Entry 6W7N (electron microscopy, 3.40 A resolution); this record covers chains A and L of the 15 polymer chains in the assembly.

# Chain A
Molecule: 16S rRNA
From: Escherichia coli (strain K12)
Sequence (1542 nucleotides; each row starts with the number of its first residue):
     1 AAAUUGAAGA GUUUGAUCAU GGCUCAGAUU GAACGCUGGC GGCAGGCCUA ACACAUGCAA
    61 GUCGAACGGU AACAGGAAGA AGCUUGCUUC UUUGCUGACG AGUGGCGGAC GGGUGAGUAA
   121 UGUCUGGGAA ACUGCCUGAU GGAGGGGGAU AACUACUGGA AACGGUAGCU AAUACCGCAU
   181 AACGUCGCAA GACCAAAGAG GGGGACCUUC GGGCCUCUUG CCAUCGGAUG UGCCCAGAUG
   241 GGAUUAGCUA GUAGGUGGGG UAACGGCUCA CCUAGGCGAC GAUCCCUAGC UGGUCUGAGA
   301 GGAUGACCAG CCACACUGGA ACUGAGACAC GGUCCAGACU CCUACGGGAG GCAGCAGUGG
   361 GGAAUAUUGC ACAAUGGGCG CAAGCCUGAU GCAGCCAUGC CGCGUGUAUG AAGAAGGCCU
   421 UCGGGUUGUA AAGUACUUUC AGCGGGGAGG AAGGGAGUAA AGUUAAUACC UUUGCUCAUU
   481 GACGUUACCC GCAGAAGAAG CACCGGCUAA CUCCGUGCCA GCAGCCGCGG UAAUACGGAG
   541 GGUGCAAGCG UUAAUCGGAA UUACUGGGCG UAAAGCGCAC GCAGGCGGUU UGUUAAGUCA
   601 GAUGUGAAAU CCCCGGGCUC AACCUGGGAA CUGCAUCUGA UACUGGCAAG CUUGAGUCUC
   661 GUAGAGGGGG GUAGAAUUCC AGGUGUAGCG GUGAAAUGCG UAGAGAUCUG GAGGAAUACC
   721 GGUGGCGAAG GCGGCCCCCU GGACGAAGAC UGACGCUCAG GUGCGAAAGC GUGGGGAGCA
   781 AACAGGAUUA GAUACCCUGG UAGUCCACGC CGUAAACGAU GUCGACUUGG AGGUUGUGCC
   841 CUUGAGGCGU GGCUUCCGGA GCUAACGCGU UAAGUCGACC GCCUGGGGAG UACGGCCGCA
   901 AGGUUAAAAC UCAAAUGAAU UGACGGGGGC CCGCACAAGC GGUGGAGCAU GUGGUUUAAU
   961 UCGAUGCAAC GCGAAGAACC UUACCUGGUC UUGACAUCCA CGGAAGUUUU CAGAGAUGAG
  1021 AAUGUGCCUU CGGGAACCGU GAGACAGGUG CUGCAUGGCU GUCGUCAGCU CGUGUUGUGA
  1081 AAUGUUGGGU UAAGUCCCGC AACGAGCGCA ACCCUUAUCC UUUGUUGCCA GCGGUCCGGC
  1141 CGGGAACUCA AAGGAGACUG CCAGUGAUAA ACUGGAGGAA GGUGGGGAUG ACGUCAAGUC
  1201 AUCAUGGCCC UUACGACCAG GGCUACACAC GUGCUACAAU GGCGCAUACA AAGAGAAGCG
  1261 ACCUCGCGAG AGCAAGCGGA CCUCAUAAAG UGCGUCGUAG UCCGGAUUGG AGUCUGCAAC
  1321 UCGACUCCAU GAAGUCGGAA UCGCUAGUAA UCGUGGAUCA GAAUGCCACG GUGAAUACGU
  1381 UCCCGGGCCU UGUACACACC GCCCGUCACA CCAUGGGAGU GGGUUGCAAA AGAAGUAGGU
  1441 AGCUUAACCU UCGGGAGGGC GCUUACCACU UUGUGAUUCA UGACUGGGGU GAAGUCGUAA
  1501 CAAGGUAACC GUAGGGGAAC CUGCGGUUGG AUCACCUCCU UA
Not modelled in the structure: 680-710, 783-799, 1397-1506, 1531-1542

# Chain L
Molecule: 30S ribosomal protein S12
From: Escherichia coli (strain K12)
Reference sequence: P0A7S3 (RS12_ECOLI); residues 0-123 here correspond to UniProt positions 1-124 (UniProt number = residue number + 1)
Sequence (124 residues; row label = number of the first residue in the row; numbering starts at 0):
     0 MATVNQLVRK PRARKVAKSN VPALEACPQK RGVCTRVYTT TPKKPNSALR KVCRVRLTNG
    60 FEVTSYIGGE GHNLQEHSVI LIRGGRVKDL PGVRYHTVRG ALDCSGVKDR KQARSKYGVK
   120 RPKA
Not modelled in the structure: 0, 122-123
Curated features (UniProtKB/Swiss-Prot):
  - modified residue: Asp88 (3-methylthioaspartic acid), Lys107 (N6-acetyllysine)

# Chain A / chain L interface
Residue-residue contacts (96):
  A33(A) with Gln28(L), hydrogen bond to the sugar
  C34(A) with Gln28(L), hydrogen bond to the sugar
  G35(A) with Gly99(L), phosphate contact; Ser114(L), hydrogen bond to the sugar; Tyr116(L), hydrogen bond to the sugar
  C36(A) with Arg113(L), hydrogen bond to the sugar; Ser114(L), sugar contact; Val118(L), sugar contact; Lys119(L), salt bridge to the phosphate; Arg120(L), phosphate contact
  U37(A) with Arg120(L), phosphate contact
  G302(A) with Arg13(L), salt bridge to the phosphate
  G362(A) with Arg30(L), salt bridge to the phosphate; Thr57(L), phosphate contact
  A363(A) with Ala25(L), base contact; Cys26(L), hydrogen bond to the base; Pro27(L), base contact; Gln28(L), base contact; Lys29(L), phosphate contact; Arg30(L), salt bridge to the phosphate; Thr57(L), phosphate contact
  G500(A) with Arg120(L), salt bridge to the phosphate
  C501(A) with Arg113(L), salt bridge to the phosphate; Ser114(L), hydrogen bond to the phosphate
  A502(A) with Ala112(L), phosphate contact; Arg113(L), hydrogen bond to the phosphate; Ser114(L), hydrogen bond to the phosphate; Lys115(L), hydrogen bond to the phosphate
  C503(A) with Ala112(L), phosphate contact; Lys115(L), salt bridge to the phosphate
  C518(A) with Ser46(L), phosphate contact
  C519(A) with Ser46(L), phosphate contact
  A520(A) with Ser46(L), phosphate contact; Ala47(L), phosphate contact; Glu69(L), sugar contact
  G521(A) with Ser46(L), base contact; Gly68(L), phosphate contact; Gly70(L), phosphate contact
  C522(A) with Tyr65(L), hydrogen bond to the phosphate; Gly67(L), phosphate contact; Gly68(L), hydrogen bond to the phosphate; Asp88(L), base contact
  A523(A) with Arg49(L), base contact; Val86(L), base contact; Asp88(L), base contact
  C525(A) with Lys87(L), phosphate contact
  C526(A) with Lys87(L), salt bridge to the phosphate
  G527(A) with Asn45(L), base contact; Asp88(L), base contact
  C528(A) with Asn45(L), base contact
  G529(A) with Ser46(L), base contact
  G537(A) with Arg109(L), salt bridge to the phosphate
  G538(A) with Asp108(L), phosphate contact; Arg109(L), phosphate contact; Lys110(L), hydrogen bond to the phosphate; Gln111(L), hydrogen bond to the phosphate
  A539(A) with Lys110(L), phosphate contact; Gln111(L), hydrogen bond to the phosphate
  G550(A) with Lys115(L), sugar contact
  U551(A) with Arg82(L), hydrogen bond to the sugar
  U552(A) with Pro27(L), base contact; Arg82(L), hydrogen bond to the sugar; Gly84(L), phosphate contact
  A553(A) with Val20(L), sugar contact; Ala25(L), sugar contact; Cys26(L), hydrogen bond to the sugar; Pro27(L), sugar contact
  A554(A) with Ser18(L), phosphate contact
  U561(A) with Lys14(L), hydrogen bond to the base
  U562(A) with Arg11(L), base contact; Ala12(L), hydrogen bond to the sugar; Arg13(L), hydrogen bond to the sugar; Lys14(L), base contact
  A563(A) with Arg11(L), base contact; Arg13(L), salt bridge to the phosphate
  C564(A) with Leu6(L), phosphate contact; Arg11(L), salt bridge to the phosphate
  G567(A) with Arg11(L), hydrogen bond to the base
  G568(A) with Ala1(L), base contact
  G585(A) with Asn4(L), sugar contact
  C879(A) with Thr2(L), phosphate contact; Asn4(L), phosphate contact
  C880(A) with Thr2(L), phosphate contact; Asn4(L), phosphate contact; Gln5(L), phosphate contact; Arg8(L), salt bridge to the phosphate
  G881(A) with Gln5(L), phosphate contact; Arg8(L), salt bridge to the phosphate
  C882(A) with Gln5(L), base contact; Lys9(L), salt bridge to the phosphate
  U884(A) with Arg11(L), base contact
  C910(A) with Arg93(L), salt bridge to the phosphate
  U911(A) with Gly91(L), phosphate contact; Arg93(L), salt bridge to the phosphate
  C912(A) with Pro90(L), phosphate contact
  A913(A) with Lys87(L), salt bridge to the phosphate
Also at the interface, not in a pair above, chain A (50 interface residues in all): A32, G301, C883
Also at the interface, not in a pair above, chain L (58 interface residues in all): Leu23, Leu48, Leu80, Gly83, Val97, Arg98, Ala100, Gly117

# Summary
The interface between chain A and chain L involves 50 residues on one side and 58 on the other, with 22
hydrogen bonds and 17 salt bridges. Among the polar pairs are A363(A)-Cys26(L), U561(A)-Lys14(L) and
G567(A)-Arg11(L).
Chain A is 16S rRNA and chain L is 30S ribosomal protein S12, both from Escherichia coli (strain K12); the
structure, 30S-Inactive-low-Mg2+ Class A, was determined by electron microscopy together with 6W6K, 6W77, 6W7M
and 6W7W from the same study.
